7NJN - chains C and F of the 20 polymer chains in the assembly; structure by electron microscopy, 2.64 A resolution.

Chain C:
Molecule: ATP synthase subunit alpha
Organism: Mycolicibacterium smegmatis MC2 155
Notes: EC 7.1.2.2
UniProtKB: A0R202 (ATPA_MYCS2); residue numbers follow UniProt; this construct covers 1-548
Amino-acid sequence (548 residues; each row starts with the number of its first residue):
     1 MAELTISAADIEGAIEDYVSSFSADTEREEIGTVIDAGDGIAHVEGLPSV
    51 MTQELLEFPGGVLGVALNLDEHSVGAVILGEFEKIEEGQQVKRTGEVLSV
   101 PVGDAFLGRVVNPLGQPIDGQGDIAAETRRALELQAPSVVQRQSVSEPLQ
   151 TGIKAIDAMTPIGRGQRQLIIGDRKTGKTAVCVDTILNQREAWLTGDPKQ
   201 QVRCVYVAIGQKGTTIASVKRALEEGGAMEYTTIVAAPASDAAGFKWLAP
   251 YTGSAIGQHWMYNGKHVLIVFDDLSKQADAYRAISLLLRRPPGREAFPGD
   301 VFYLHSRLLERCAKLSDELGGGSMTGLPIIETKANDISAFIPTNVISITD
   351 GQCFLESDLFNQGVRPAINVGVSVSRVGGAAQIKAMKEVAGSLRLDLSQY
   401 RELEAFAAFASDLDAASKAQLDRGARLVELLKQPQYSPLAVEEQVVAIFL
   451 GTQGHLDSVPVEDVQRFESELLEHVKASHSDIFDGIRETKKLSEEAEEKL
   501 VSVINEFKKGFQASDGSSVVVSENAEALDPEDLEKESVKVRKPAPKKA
Unresolved in the structure: 1-4, 409-412, 522, 546-548
Swiss-Prot annotation at these positions:
  - binding site (ATP): Gly-172 to Thr-179
  - site: Ser-373 (Required for activity)
Ion coordination: Mg2+: Thr-179 (together with ATP)
Residues lining bound ligands:
  - ADP (adenosine-5'-diphosphate): Val-374, Ser-375, Arg-376
  - ATP (adenosine-5'-triphosphate): Asp-173, Arg-174, Lys-175, Thr-176, Gly-177, Lys-178, Thr-179, Ala-180, Glu-331, Phe-360, Arg-365, Pro-366, Gln-433, Pro-434, Gln-435

Chain F:
Molecule: ATP synthase subunit beta
Organism: Mycolicibacterium smegmatis MC2 155
Notes: EC 7.1.2.2
UniProtKB: A0R200 (ATPB_MYCS2); numbering as in UniProt (aligned over 1-475)
Amino-acid sequence (475 residues; numbered 1 to 475; the number before each row is that of its first residue):
     1 MTATAEKTAGRVVRITGPVVDVEFPRGSVPELFNALHAEITFGALAKTLT
    51 LEVAQHLGDSLVRCISMQPTDGLVRGVEVTDTGASISVPVGDGVKGHVFN
   101 ALGDCLDDPGYGKDFEHWSIHRKPPAFSDLEPRTEMLETGLKVVDLLTPY
   151 VRGGKIALFGGAGVGKTVLIQEMINRIARNFGGTSVFAGVGERTREGNDL
   201 WVELADANVLKDTALVFGQMDEPPGTRMRVALSALTMAEFFRDEQGQDVL
   251 LFIDNIFRFTQAGSEVSTLLGRMPSAVGYQPTLADEMGELQERITSTRGR
   301 SITSMQAVYVPADDYTDPAPATTFAHLDATTELSRAVFSKGIFPAVDPLA
   351 SSSTILDPAIVGDEHYRVAQEVIRILQRYKDLQDIIAILGIDELSEEDKQ
   401 LVNRARRIERFLSQNMMAAEQFTGQPGSTVPLKETIEAFDKLTKGEFDHL
   451 PEQAFFLIGGLDDLAKKAESLGAKL
Unresolved in the structure: 1-6
Ion coordination: Mg2+: Thr-167 (together with ATP)
Residues lining bound ligands: ATP (adenosine-5'-triphosphate): Gly-161, Ala-162, Gly-163, Val-164, Gly-165, Lys-166, Thr-167, Val-168, Glu-192, Arg-193, Glu-196, Tyr-309, Phe-338, Phe-343, Met-416, Ala-419, Phe-422, Thr-423

Interface between chain C and chain F:
Contacting residue pairs (78; chain C residue first):
  Ile-35(C) with Gly-58(F), hydrogen bond (backbone-backbone)
  Asp-36(C) with His-56(F); Leu-57(F); Gly-58(F)
  Ala-37(C) with Gln-55(F); His-56(F), hydrogen bond (backbone-backbone)
  Asp-39(C) with Gln-55(F), hydrogen bond; Arg-272(F), salt bridge
  Glu-81(C) with Lys-123(F), salt bridge
  Phe-82(C) with Leu-32(F)
  Glu-83(C) with Phe-33(F); Lys-123(F), salt bridge
  Ile-85(C) with Leu-32(F)
  Glu-86(C) with Glu-31(F); His-56(F)
  Glu-87(C) with His-56(F), hydrogen bond (backbone-side chain); Gly-58(F); Asp-59(F), hydrogen bond (side chain-backbone); Ser-60(F), hydrogen bond (side chain-backbone)
  Val-110(C) with Phe-127(F), hydrophobic
  Ile-118(C) with Phe-127(F); Ser-128(F)
  Asp-119(C) with Ser-128(F)
  Arg-174(C) with Phe-324(F); Glu-332(F), salt bridge
  Lys-175(C) with Ser-352(F)
  Lys-212(C) with Glu-292(F); Ala-325(F); His-326(F); Leu-327(F); Asp-328(F), salt bridge
  Gly-213(C) with Phe-127(F); Leu-130(F); Glu-292(F), hydrogen bond (backbone-side chain)
  Thr-214(C) with Leu-130(F); Thr-295(F)
  Ile-216(C) with Phe-127(F), hydrophobic
  Ala-217(C) with Pro-132(F)
  Ser-218(C) with Pro-132(F)
  Arg-221(C) with Glu-131(F), salt bridge; Pro-132(F)
  Pro-238(C) with Glu-292(F)
  Ala-239(C) with Gly-288(F); Glu-292(F), hydrogen bond (backbone-side chain); His-326(F)
  Ser-240(C) with Pro-124(F); Glu-292(F), hydrogen bond
  Ala-243(C) with Asp-285(F)
  Lys-246(C) with Asp-285(F), salt bridge
  Arg-282(C) with Ser-275(F), hydrogen bond; Ala-276(F)
  Ala-283(C) with Pro-281(F)
  Leu-286(C) with Met-273(F), hydrophobic; Pro-274(F); Ser-275(F); Pro-281(F), hydrophobic
  Leu-287(C) with Arg-272(F); Pro-281(F), hydrophobic; Thr-282(F)
  Arg-289(C) with Gly-271(F), hydrogen bond (side chain-backbone); Met-273(F)
  Arg-290(C) with Met-273(F)
  Pro-292(C) with Met-273(F)
  Glu-295(C) with Ala-276(F)
  Ala-296(C) with Ser-275(F); Ala-276(F)
  Lys-333(C) with Thr-316(F); Ala-321(F)
  Ala-334(C) with Thr-316(F)
  Asp-358(C) with Gln-377(F)
  Asn-361(C) with Leu-349(F); Ile-373(F); Arg-374(F); Gln-377(F), hydrogen bond
  Gln-362(C) with Arg-374(F); Gln-377(F); Asp-381(F), hydrogen bond
  Arg-365(C) with Gln-370(F), hydrogen bond
Other interface residues (no listed pair), chain C (47 interface residues in all): Gly-120, Gln-211, Asp-241, Lys-276, Pro-291
Other interface residues (no listed pair), chain F (53 interface residues in all): Val-29, Ala-54, Leu-61, Lys-155, Ala-284, Glu-289, Tyr-315, Ala-350, Thr-354, Tyr-366

In short:
47 residues of chain C face 53 of chain F across their interface; the contacts include 14 hydrogen bonds and 7
salt bridges. Polar pairs include Asp-39(C)/Arg-272(F), Glu-81(C)/Lys-123(F) and Glu-83(C)/Lys-123(F). Bound
to chain C: ATP and ADP. Ligands of chain F: ATP.
Here chain C is ATP synthase subunit alpha and chain F is ATP synthase subunit beta, both from
Mycolicibacterium smegmatis MC2 155. Entry 7NJN (Mycobacterium smegmatis ATP synthase state 1d) was determined
by electron microscopy together with 7NJK, 7NJL, 7NJM, 7NJO, 7NJP, 7NJQ and 20 further entries from the same
study.
